7P47 - chains C and A of the 5 polymer chains in the assembly; structure by X-ray diffraction, 3.31 A resolution.

# Chain C
Name: SUMO-conjugating enzyme UBC9
Organism: Saccharomyces cerevisiae
Notes: EC 2.3.2.-
Reference sequence: P50623 (UBC9_YEAST); residue numbers follow UniProt; this construct covers 1-157
Amino-acid sequence (165 residues; each row starts with the number of its first residue):
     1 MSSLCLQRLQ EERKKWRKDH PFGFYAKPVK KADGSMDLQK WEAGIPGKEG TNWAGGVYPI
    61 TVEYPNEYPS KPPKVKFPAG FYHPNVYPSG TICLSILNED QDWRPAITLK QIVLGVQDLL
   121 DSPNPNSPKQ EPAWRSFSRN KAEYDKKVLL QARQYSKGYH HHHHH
Unresolved in the structure: 1-2, 158-165
Differences from the reference sequence: engineered mutation Lys129 (Ala in P50623), Arg153 (Lys in P50623); expression tag (158-165)
Curated features (UniProtKB/Swiss-Prot):
  - active site: Cys93 (Glycyl thioester intermediate)
  - modified residue: Ser2 (N-acetylserine)
Reported in the primary citation:
  - catalytic residues: Cys93 (citing earlier work)

# Chain A
Name: E3 SUMO-protein ligase MMS21
Organism: Saccharomyces cerevisiae
Notes: EC 2.3.2.-
Reference sequence: P38632 (NSE2_YEAST); numbering as in UniProt; present here: 27-81, 132-267
Amino-acid sequence (214 residues; numbered 4 to 267; 50 numbers in that range are skipped by the numbering (no residue carries them; nothing is unmodelled there); the number before each row is that of its first residue):
     4 MGSSHHHHHH SSGLVPRGSH MLEARDLSNI YQQCYKQIDE TINQLVDSTS PSTIGIEEQV
    64 ADITSTYKLL STYESESN
   132 SGTATMVNNT DTLKILKVLP YIWNDPTCVI PDLQNPADED DLQIEGGKIE LTCPITCKPY
   192 EAPLISRKCN HVFDRDGIQN YLQGYTTRDC PQAACSQVVS MRDFVRDPIM ELRCKIAKMK
   252 ESQEQDKRSS QAIDVL
Unresolved in the structure: 4-22, 132-139
Differences from the reference sequence: initiating methionine (4); expression tag (5-26); conflict Gly133 (Glu in P38632), Thr134 (Pro in P38632)
Curated features (UniProtKB/Swiss-Prot):
  - zinc finger: Asp169 to Gln256 (SP-RING-type)
  - binding site (Zn(2+)): Cys200, His202, Cys221, Cys226
Metal / ion sites: Zn2+: Cys200, His202, Cys221, Cys226
Reported in the primary citation:
  - mutagenesis - E170R/D171R/D172R, G177P, I264A/V266A, I264P, V266R: decreased catalytic activity
  - mutagenesis - I264*: unchanged growth
  - conformationally variable residues (loop rearrangement): Asp169
  - mutagenesis - G177P: decreased growth in response to MMS
  - mutagenesis - E170R/D171R/D172R: decreased growth
  - Zn2+ coordination: His202, Cys221, Cys226
  - post-translational modification sites: Ser260, Ser261 (citing earlier work)
  - mutagenesis - S260E, S260E/S261E, S261E: unchanged catalytic activity

# How chain C and chain A interact
Residue-residue contacts (22):
  Leu4(C) - Thr187(A)
  Leu4(C) - Asn211(A)
  Gln7(C) - Lys189(A)  hydrogen bond
  Arg8(C) - Pro185(A)  hydrogen bond (side chain-backbone)
  Arg8(C) - Ile186(A)  hydrogen bond (side chain-backbone)
  Arg8(C) - Thr187(A)
  Arg8(C) - Cys188(A)
  Glu11(C) - Cys188(A)
  Lys15(C) - Glu181(A)  salt bridge
  Lys15(C) - Cys188(A)
  Pro69(C) - Ile186(A)
  Glu99(C) - Arg219(A)  salt bridge
  Arg104(C) - Asp220(A)  salt bridge
  Arg104(C) - Cys221(A)  hydrogen bond (side chain-backbone)
  Arg104(C) - Pro222(A)
  Arg104(C) - Gln223(A)
  Arg104(C) - Ala224(A)
  Pro105(C) - Pro185(A)
  Pro105(C) - Pro222(A)
  Ala106(C) - Pro185(A)  hydrophobic
  Ala106(C) - Pro222(A)  hydrogen bond (backbone-backbone)
  Ala106(C) - Gln223(A)
Other interface residues (no listed pair), chain C (13 interface residues in all): Glu12, Ser70, Ile107
Other interface residues (no listed pair), chain A (15 interface residues in all): Thr183, Tyr212
Interface features reported in the paper:
  - residue pairs: Glu99(C)-Arg219(A) (salt bridge), Arg104(C)-Asp220(A) (salt bridge)
  - interface residues, chain C: Leu4(C), Gln7(C), Arg8(C), Pro69(C), Ser70(C), Pro105(C)
  - interface residues, chain A: Ile186(A), Tyr212(A)

# Summary
13 residues of chain C and 15 residues of chain A are in contact, with 5 hydrogen bonds and 3 salt bridges.
Polar contacts include Lys15(C)-Glu181(A), Glu99(C)-Arg219(A) and Arg104(C)-Asp220(A). The paper describes
salt bridges between Glu99(C) and Arg219(A) and Arg104(C) and Asp220(A). The paper reports the catalytic
residue Cys93(C); E170R/D171R/D172R, G177P and I264A/V266A of chain A, among others, reduce catalytic
activity; 9 substitutions were tested in all.
Here chain C is SUMO-conjugating enzyme UBC9 and chain A is E3 SUMO-protein ligase MMS21, both from
Saccharomyces cerevisiae. Entry 7P47 (Structure of the E3 ligase Smc5/Nse2 in complex with Ubc9-SUMO thioester
mimetic) was determined by X-ray diffraction.
